Entry 8XX7 (electron microscopy, 3.32 A resolution); this record covers chains A and E of the 10 polymer chains in the assembly.

[Chain A]
Name: Guanine nucleotide-binding protein G(o) subunit alpha
Organism: Homo sapiens
UniProt: P09471 (GNAO_HUMAN); numbering as in UniProt; present here: 4-56, 182-231, 242-354
Amino-acid sequence (240 residues; row label = number of the first residue in the row; note: 126 numbers in that range are skipped by the numbering (no residue carries them; nothing is unmodelled there); numbers below 1 keep their minus sign (Met-11 is residue -11)):
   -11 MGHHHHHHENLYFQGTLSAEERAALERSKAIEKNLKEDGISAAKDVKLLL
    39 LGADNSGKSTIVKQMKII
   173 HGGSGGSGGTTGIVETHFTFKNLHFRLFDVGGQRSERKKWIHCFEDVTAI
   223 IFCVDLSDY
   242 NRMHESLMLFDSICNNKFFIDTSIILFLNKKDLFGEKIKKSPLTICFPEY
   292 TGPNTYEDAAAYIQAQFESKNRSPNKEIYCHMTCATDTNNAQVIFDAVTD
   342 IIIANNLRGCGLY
Not modelled in the structure: -11 to 3, 173-182
Sequence notes: initiating methionine (-11); expression tag (-10 to 3); engineered mutation Asp42 (Gly in P09471), Asn43 (Glu in P09471), Asp227 (Ala in P09471), Asp230 (Gly in P09471), Ala332 (Ile in P09471), Ile335 (Val in P09471); linker (174-181)
Swiss-Prot annotation at these positions:
  - region: Lys35 to Ala41, Ser44 to Thr48 (G1 motif), Phe197 to Arg206 (G3 motif), Ile266 to Asp273 (G4 motif), Thr324 to Thr329 (G5 motif)
  - binding site (GTP): Lys46, Ser47, Thr48, Asn270, Asp273, Cys325
  - binding site (Mg(2+)): Ser47, Thr182
  - natural variant: Gly40 (G40R: In DEE17 and NEDIM; G40W: Found in a patient with intractable early-onset epilepsy), Ser47 (S47G: In NEDIM), Gln52 (Q52P: Found in a patient with intractable early-onset epilepsy; Q52R: In DEE17), Ile56 (I56T: In NEDIM), Thr191 to Phe197 (deletion: In DEE17), Gly203 (G203R: In DEE17), Arg209 (R209C: In DEE17 and NEDIM; R209G: In NEDIM; R209H: In NEDIM; R209L: In NEDIM), Glu246 (E246G: In NEDIM; E246K: In NEDIM), Ile279 (I279N: In DEE17)
  - modified residue: Gln205 (5-glutamyl histamine), Cys351 (ADP-ribosylcysteine)
  - lipidation: Cys351 (S-palmitoyl cysteine)
  - mutagenesis: Cys351 (C351A: Strong loss of binding to ADGRG3)

[Chain E]
Name: Guanine nucleotide-binding protein G(I)/G(S)/G(T) subunit beta-1
Organism: Homo sapiens
UniProt: P62873 (GBB1_HUMAN); residue numbers follow UniProt; this construct covers 3-340
Amino-acid sequence (350 residues; each row starts with the number of its first residue; numbers below 1 keep their minus sign (Met-9 is residue -9)):
    -9 MHHHHHHGSSGSELDQLRQEAEQLKNQIRDARKACADATLSQITNNIDPV
    41 GRIQMRTRRTLRGHLAKIYAMHWGTDSRLLVSASQDGKLIIWDSYTTNKV
    91 HAIPLRSSWVMTCAYAPSGNYVACGGLDNICSIYNLKTREGNVRVSRELA
   141 GHTGYLSCCRFLDDNQIVTSSGDTTCALWDIETGQQTTTFTGHTGDVMSL
   191 SLAPDTRLFVSGACDASAKLWDVREGMCRQTFTGHESDINAICFFPNGNA
   241 FATGSDDATCRLFDLRADQELMTYSHDNIICGITSVSFSKSGRLLLAGYD
   291 DFNCNVWDALKADRAGVLAGHDNRVSCLGVTDDGMAVATGSWDSFLKIWN
Not modelled in the structure: -9 to 4
Sequence notes: initiating methionine (-9); expression tag (-8 to 2)
Disulfides: Cys103-Cys114
Swiss-Prot annotation at these positions:
  - modified residue: His266 (Phosphohistidine)
  - natural variant: Leu30 (L30F: In MRD42; uncertain significance), Arg52 (R52G: In MRD42), Gly64 (G64V: In MRD42), Asp76 (D76E: In MRD42; D76G: In MRD42), Gly77 (G77S: In MRD42), Lys78 (K78R: In MRD42), Ile80 (I80N: In MRD42; I80T: In MRD42), His91 (H91R: In MRD42; uncertain significance), Ala92 (A92T: In MRD42), Pro94 (P94S: In MRD42), Leu95 (L95P: In MRD42), Arg96 (R96L: In MRD42), 5 further natural variant entries in UniProt

[How chain A and chain E interact]
Pairs across the interface - 40 pairs, chain A then chain E:
  Arg15(A) - Val90(E)  hydrogen bond (side chain-backbone)
  Arg15(A) - His91(E)
  Ser16(A) - Asn88(E)
  Ser16(A) - Lys89(E)  hydrogen bond (side chain-backbone)
  Ile19(A) - Lys89(E)
  Ile19(A) - Val90(E)
  Ile19(A) - Ala92(E)  hydrophobic
  Glu20(A) - Lys89(E)  salt bridge
  Leu23(A) - Gly53(E)
  Leu23(A) - Leu55(E)
  Leu23(A) - Lys78(E)
  Leu23(A) - Ile80(E)  hydrophobic
  Leu23(A) - Lys89(E)
  Asp26(A) - Lys78(E)  salt bridge
  Gly27(A) - Leu55(E)
  Thr183(A) - Asn119(E)  hydrogen bond (backbone-side chain)
  Gly184(A) - Asn119(E)
  Ile185(A) - Trp99(E)
  Phe200(A) - Trp99(E)  hydrophobic
  Gln205(A) - Leu117(E)
  Gln205(A) - Asn119(E)
  Gln205(A) - Thr143(E)
  Gln205(A) - Tyr145(E)
  Glu208(A) - Asp186(E)  hydrogen bond (backbone-side chain)
  Lys211(A) - Met101(E)
  Lys211(A) - Tyr145(E)
  Lys211(A) - Met188(E)
  Lys211(A) - Cys204(E)
  Lys211(A) - Asp228(E)
  Trp212(A) - Leu117(E)  hydrophobic
  Trp212(A) - Tyr145(E)
  His214(A) - Lys57(E)
  His214(A) - Tyr59(E)  hydrogen bond
  Cys215(A) - Tyr59(E)
  Cys215(A) - Gln75(E)  hydrogen bond (backbone-side chain)
  Cys215(A) - Trp99(E)
  Phe216(A) - Trp99(E)  hydrophobic
  Glu217(A) - Lys57(E)  salt bridge
  Glu217(A) - Trp332(E)
  Asp218(A) - Gln75(E)
Other interface residues (no listed pair), chain A (22 interface residues in all): Ser207, Phe259
Other interface residues (no listed pair), chain E (26 interface residues in all): Gly144, Gly162, Arg314

[Summary]
Chain A and chain E form an interface of 22 and 26 residues respectively; the contacts include 6 hydrogen
bonds and 3 salt bridges. Among the polar pairs are Glu20(A)-Lys89(E), Asp26(A)-Lys78(E) and
Glu217(A)-Lys57(E).
Chain A is Guanine nucleotide-binding protein G(o) subunit alpha and chain E is Guanine nucleotide-binding
protein G(I)/G(S)/G(T) subunit beta-1, both from Homo sapiens; the structure, Structure of CXCR2 bound to
CXCL5 (CXCR2-CXCL5-Go Full map), was determined by electron microscopy together with 8XVU, 8XWA, 8XWF, 8XWM,
8XWN, 8XWS and 6 further entries from the same study.
